Entry 8K1H (X-ray diffraction, 2.10 A resolution); this record covers chain A.

== Chain A ==
Molecule: Glycerol dehydrogenase
From: Klebsiella pneumoniae
Notes: EC 1.1.1.6
Reference sequence: A6TGD6 (A6TGD6_KLEP7); numbering as in UniProt (aligned over 1-367)
Sequence (367 residues; row label = number of the first residue in the row):
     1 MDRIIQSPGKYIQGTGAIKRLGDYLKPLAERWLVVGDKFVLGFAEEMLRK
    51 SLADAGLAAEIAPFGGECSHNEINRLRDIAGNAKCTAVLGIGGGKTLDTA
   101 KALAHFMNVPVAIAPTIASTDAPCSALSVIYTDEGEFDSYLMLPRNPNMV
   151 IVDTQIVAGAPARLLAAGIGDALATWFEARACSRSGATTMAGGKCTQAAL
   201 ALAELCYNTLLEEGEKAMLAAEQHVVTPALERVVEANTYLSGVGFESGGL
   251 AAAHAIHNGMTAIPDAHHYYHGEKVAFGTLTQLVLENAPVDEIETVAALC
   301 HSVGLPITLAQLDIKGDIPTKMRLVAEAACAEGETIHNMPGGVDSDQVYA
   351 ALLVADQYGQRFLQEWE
Metal / ion sites: Zn2+: Asp171, His254, His271 (together with 1,2-ethanediol)
Residues lining bound ligands: NAD (nicotinamide-adenine-dinucleotide): Asp37, Phe39, Val40, Phe43, Gly92, Gly93, Gly94, Lys95, Thr96, Asp98, Lys101, Thr116, Ile117, Ser119, Thr120, Asp121, Ala122, Ser125, Leu127, Ser128, Val129, Tyr131, Ile156, Ala160, Pro161, Leu164, Asp171, Phe245, His271

== Overview ==
Ligands of chain A: NAD. The Zn2+ site is built by Asp171, His254 and His271.
Chain A is Glycerol dehydrogenase (Klebsiella pneumoniae); the structure, Crystal structure of ethylene
glycol-bound glycerol dehydrogenase from Klebsiella pneumoniae, was determined by X-ray diffraction, deposited
together with 8K1G.
